Entry 7DYA (X-ray diffraction, 2.20 A resolution); this record covers chains E and G of the 6 polymer chains in the assembly.

Chain E (and G):
Name: Ferritin
Source organism: Thermotoga maritima (strain ATCC 43589 / MSB8 / DSM 3109 / JCM 10099)
Notes: EC 1.16.3.2; chain G of this document is another copy of the same molecule, construct and numbering; everything in this record applies to it too
Reference sequence: Q9X0L2 (Q9X0L2_THEMA); residue numbers follow UniProt; this construct covers 1-164
Chain sequence (164 residues; row label = number of the first residue in the row):
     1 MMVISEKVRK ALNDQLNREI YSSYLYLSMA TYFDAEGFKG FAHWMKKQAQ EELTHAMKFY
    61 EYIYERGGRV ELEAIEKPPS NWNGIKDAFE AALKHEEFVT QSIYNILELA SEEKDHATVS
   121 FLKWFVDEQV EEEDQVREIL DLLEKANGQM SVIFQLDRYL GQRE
Bound ions: Fe ion site 1: Glu-19, Glu-52, His-55; Ca2+: Glu-51, Glu-132, Gln-135; Fe ion site 2: Glu-52, Glu-96, Glu-132

How chain E and chain G interact:
Residue-residue contacts - 51 pairs, chain E then chain G:
  Asn-17(E) with Tyr-24(G), hydrogen bond
  Ile-20(E) with Tyr-24(G), hydrophobic
  Tyr-24(E) with Asn-17(G), hydrogen bond; Ile-20(G), hydrophobic; Leu-72(G); Glu-73(G), hydrogen bond (side chain-backbone); Ile-75(G)
  Leu-27(E) with Leu-72(G), hydrophobic
  Ser-28(E) with Leu-72(G)
  Ala-30(E) with Tyr-60(G), hydrogen bond (backbone-side chain)
  Thr-31(E) with Tyr-60(G), hydrogen bond (backbone-side chain); Tyr-64(G), hydrogen bond (backbone-side chain); Val-70(G)
  Tyr-32(E) with Arg-69(G)
  Asp-34(E) with Tyr-60(G), hydrogen bond; Tyr-64(G)
  Ala-35(E) with Tyr-64(G); Arg-69(G)
  Lys-46(E) with Tyr-60(G)
  Leu-53(E) with Leu-53(G), hydrophobic
  Tyr-60(E) with Ala-30(G), hydrogen bond (side chain-backbone); Thr-31(G), hydrogen bond (side chain-backbone); Asp-34(G), hydrogen bond; Lys-46(G)
  Tyr-64(E) with Thr-31(G), hydrogen bond (side chain-backbone); Asp-34(G); Ala-35(G)
  Arg-69(E) with Thr-31(G); Tyr-32(G); Ala-35(G); Ser-80(G), hydrogen bond (side chain-backbone); Asn-81(G), hydrogen bond
  Val-70(E) with Thr-31(G)
  Glu-71(E) with Lys-77(G), salt bridge
  Leu-72(E) with Tyr-24(G); Leu-27(G), hydrophobic; Ser-28(G); Lys-77(G)
  Glu-73(E) with Tyr-24(G), hydrogen bond (backbone-side chain); Lys-77(G), salt bridge
  Ala-74(E) with Ile-75(G); Lys-77(G)
  Ile-75(E) with Tyr-24(G); Ala-74(G); Ile-75(G), hydrogen bond (backbone-backbone)
  Lys-77(E) with Glu-71(G), salt bridge; Leu-72(G); Glu-73(G), salt bridge; Ala-74(G)
  Ser-80(E) with Arg-69(G), hydrogen bond (backbone-side chain)
  Asn-81(E) with Arg-69(G), hydrogen bond
Also at the interface, not in a pair above, chain E (27 interface residues in all): Met-57, Glu-76, Pro-78
Also at the interface, not in a pair above, chain G (27 interface residues in all): Met-57, Glu-76, Pro-78

In short:
The chain E/chain G interface involves 27 residues from each chain, with 17 hydrogen bonds and 4 salt bridges.
Polar pairs include Glu-71(E)/Lys-77(G), Glu-73(E)/Lys-77(G) and Asn-17(E)/Tyr-24(G). The Fe ion site 1 is
built by Glu-19(E), Glu-52(E) and His-55(E).
Both chains are Ferritin (Thermotoga maritima (strain ATCC 43589 / MSB8 / DSM 3109 / JCM 10099)). Entry 7DYA
(Crystal structure of TmFtn with calcium ions) was determined by X-ray diffraction, deposited together with
7DY8, 7DY9 and 7DYB.
